PDB entry 8J92 | electron microscopy, 2.90 A resolution | chains B and I of the 10 polymer chains in the assembly

== Chain B ==
Molecule: Histone H4
Source organism: Arabidopsis thaliana
UniProt: P59259 (H4_ARATH); residues 0-102 here correspond to UniProt positions 1-103 (UniProt number = residue number + 1)
Amino-acid sequence (106 residues; numbered -3 to 102; the number before each row is that of its first residue; numbers below 1 keep their minus sign (Gly-3 is residue -3)):
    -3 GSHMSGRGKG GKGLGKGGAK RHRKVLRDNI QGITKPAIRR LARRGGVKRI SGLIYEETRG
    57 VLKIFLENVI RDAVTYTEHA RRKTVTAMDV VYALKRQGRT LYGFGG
Disordered / not traced: -3 to 19
Sequence notes: expression tag (-3 to -1)
Swiss-Prot annotation at these positions:
  - DNA-binding region: Lys16 to Lys20

== Chain I ==
Molecule: 169-nt DNA strand
Source organism: synthetic construct
Sequence (169 nucleotides; row label = number of the first residue in the row; numbers below 1 keep their minus sign (DA-95 is residue -95)):
   -95 ATCGGACCCT ATCGCGAGCC AGGCCTGAGA ATCCGGTGCC GAGGCCGCTC AATTGGTCGT
   -35 AGACAGCTCT AGCACCGCTT AAACGCACGT ACGCGCTGTC CCCCGCGTTT TAACCGCCAA
    25 GGGGATTACT CCCTAGTCTC CAGGCACGTG TCAGATATAT ACATCCGAT
Disordered / not traced: -95 to -78, 72-73

== Chain B / chain I interface ==
Residue-residue contacts (13):
  Arg35(B) - DC8(I)  salt bridge to the phosphate
  Lys44(B) - DC8(I)  phosphate contact
  Arg45(B) - DC7(I)  sugar contact
  Arg45(B) - DC8(I)  phosphate contact
  Ile46(B) - DC7(I)  sugar contact
  Ile46(B) - DC8(I)  hydrogen bond to the phosphate
  Ser47(B) - DC7(I)  phosphate contact
  Gly48(B) - DC7(I)  hydrogen bond to the phosphate
  Arg77(B) - DG28(I)  phosphate contact
  Arg78(B) - DG28(I)  phosphate contact
  Lys79(B) - DG27(I)  phosphate contact
  Lys79(B) - DG28(I)  hydrogen bond to the phosphate
  Thr80(B) - DG28(I)  hydrogen bond to the phosphate
Interface residues without a listed pair, chain B (11 interface residues in all): Arg39

== Overview ==
The interface between chain B and chain I involves 11 residues on one side and 4 on the other; the contacts
include 4 hydrogen bonds and 1 salt bridge. Among the polar pairs are Ile46(B)-DC8(I), Gly48(B)-DC7(I) and
Lys79(B)-DG28(I).
Here chain B is Histone H4 (Arabidopsis thaliana) and chain I is a 169-nt DNA strand (synthetic construct).
Entry 8J92 (Cryo-EM structure of nucleosome containing Arabidopsis thaliana H2A.W) was determined by electron
microscopy together with 8J90 from the same study.
